PDB entry 8Y81 | electron microscopy, 2.89 A resolution | chains B and C of the 6 polymer chains in the assembly

# Chain B
Molecule: High affinity immunoglobulin epsilon receptor subunit beta
Organism: Rattus norvegicus
Reference sequence: P13386 (FCERB_RAT); residue numbers follow UniProt; this construct covers 1-243
Chain sequence (243 residues; each row starts with the number of its first residue):
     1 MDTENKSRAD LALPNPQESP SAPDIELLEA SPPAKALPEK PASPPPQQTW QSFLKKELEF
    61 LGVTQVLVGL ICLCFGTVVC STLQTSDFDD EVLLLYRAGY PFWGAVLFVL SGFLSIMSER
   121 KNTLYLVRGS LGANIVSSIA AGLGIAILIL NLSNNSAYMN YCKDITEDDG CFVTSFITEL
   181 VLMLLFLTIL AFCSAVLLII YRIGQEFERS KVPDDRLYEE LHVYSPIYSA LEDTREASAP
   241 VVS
Unresolved in the structure: 1-49, 208-243
Disulfides: C162-C171
Swiss-Prot annotation at these positions:
  - modified residue: Y218 (Phosphotyrosine), Y224 (Phosphotyrosine), S225 (Phosphoserine), Y228 (Phosphotyrosine)
From the paper describing this entry:
  - binding site for cholesterol hemisuccinate: V63, L67, L70, R120

# Chain C
Molecule: High affinity immunoglobulin epsilon receptor subunit gamma
Organism: Rattus norvegicus
Reference sequence: P20411 (FCERG_RAT); residue numbers follow UniProt; this construct covers 1-86
Chain sequence (119 residues; row label = number of the first residue in the row):
     1 MIPAVILFLL LLVEEAAALG EPQLCYILDA ILFLYGIVLT LLYCRLKIQV RKADIASREK
    61 SDAVYTGLNT RNQETYETLK HEKPPQGSGW SHPQFEKGSG DYKDDDDKGS GWSHPQFEK
Unresolved in the structure: 1-21, 59-119
Construct notes: expression tag (87-119)
Swiss-Prot annotation at these positions:
  - modified residue: Y65 (Phosphotyrosine), Y76 (Phosphotyrosine), T78 (Phosphothreonine)
From the paper describing this entry:
  - self-association interface (contacts with another copy of this molecule); pairs are residue here / residue on that copy: C25-C25 (disulfide), L32, Y35, L39, L42, Y43, L46
  - binding site for cholesterol hemisuccinate: C44, K47
  - mutagenesis - L32G/Y43A, L39A/L42A: decreased expression with High affinity immunoglobulin epsilon receptor subunit alpha
  - mutagenesis - L39A/L42A: decreased binding to FcaRI
  - mutagenesis - L32G/Y43A: abolished binding to FcaRI
  - mutagenesis - L32G/Y43A, L39A/L42A: decreased binding to High affinity immunoglobulin epsilon receptor subunit alpha
  - mutagenesis - L32G/Y43A, L39A/L42A: decreased binding to FcyRIIIA

# How chain B and chain C interact
Contacting residue pairs (22):
  K55(B) - K52(C)  hydrogen bond (backbone-side chain)
  K56(B) - I48(C)
  K56(B) - K52(C)  hydrogen bond (backbone-side chain)
  E57(B) - R45(C)  salt bridge
  E59(B) - I48(C)
  E59(B) - R51(C)  salt bridge
  F60(B) - L41(C)  hydrophobic
  F60(B) - I48(C)
  V63(B) - C44(C)  hydrophobic
  T64(B) - L41(C)
  L67(B) - T40(C)
  L67(B) - L41(C)  hydrophobic
  I71(B) - F33(C)  hydrophobic
  I71(B) - I37(C)  hydrophobic
  E119(B) - K52(C)  salt bridge
  R120(B) - R51(C)
  I165(B) - Q23(C)
  F172(B) - Y26(C)
  M183(B) - A30(C)  hydrophobic
  M183(B) - F33(C)  hydrophobic
  F186(B) - I37(C)  hydrophobic
  L190(B) - L41(C)  hydrophobic
Other interface residues (no listed pair), chain B (19 interface residues in all): F75, E179, L187
Other interface residues (no listed pair), chain C (13 interface residues in all): L34
From the paper, about this interface:
  - pairs named by the authors: E59(B)-R51(C), F60(B)-R45(C), M183(B)-F33(C), F33(C)-F75(B) (hydrophobic contact), K52(C)-E59(B)
  - interface residues, chain B: E59(B)
  - interface residues, chain C: K52(C)

# In short
The interface between chain B and chain C involves 19 residues on one side and 13 on the other; the contacts
include 2 hydrogen bonds and 3 salt bridges. Among the polar pairs are E57(B)-R45(C), E59(B)-R51(C) and
E119(B)-K52(C). The paper describes contacts between E59(B) and R51(C), F60(B) and R45(C) and M183(B) and
F33(C) among others; a hydrophobic contact between F33(C) and F75(B). From the paper: a binding site for
cholesterol hemisuccinate at V63(B), L67(B) and C44(C) among others; L32G/Y43A and L39A/L42A of chain C reduce
expression with High affinity immunoglobulin epsilon receptor subunit alpha.
Here chain B is High affinity immunoglobulin epsilon receptor subunit beta and chain C is High affinity
immunoglobulin epsilon receptor subunit gamma, both from Rattus norvegicus. Entry 8Y81 (Structure of the
ige-fc bound to its high affinity receptor fc(epsilon)ri) was determined by electron microscopy, deposited
together with 8Y84, 8Z0T, 8ZGS and 8ZGT.
